4V7O - chains AB and A4 of the 34 polymer chains in the assembly; structure by X-ray diffraction, 3.00 A resolution.

Chain AB:
Name: Proteasome component PRE3
From: Saccharomyces cerevisiae
Notes: EC 3.4.25.1
Reference sequence: P38624 (PSB6_YEAST); residues 1002-1196 here correspond to UniProt positions 21-215 (UniProt number = residue number - 981)
Chain sequence (196 residues; numbered 1001 to 1196; the number before each row is that of its first residue):
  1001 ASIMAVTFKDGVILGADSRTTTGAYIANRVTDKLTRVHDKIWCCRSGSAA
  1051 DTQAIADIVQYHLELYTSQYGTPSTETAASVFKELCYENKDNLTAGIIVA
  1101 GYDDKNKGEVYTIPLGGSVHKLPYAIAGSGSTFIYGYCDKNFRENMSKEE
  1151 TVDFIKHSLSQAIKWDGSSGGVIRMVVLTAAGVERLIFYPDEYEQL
Differences from the reference sequence: expression tag (1001)

Chain A4:
Name: Proteasome component PRE4
From: Saccharomyces cerevisiae
Notes: EC 3.4.25.1
Reference sequence: P30657 (PSB4_YEAST); the author numbering skips numbers that UniProt does not, so the offset changes along the chain: 701-708 = UniProt 34-41; 7001-7225 = UniProt 42-266
Chain sequence (233 residues; numbered 701 to 7225; 6292 numbers in that range are skipped by the numbering (no residue carries them; nothing is unmodelled there); the number before each row is that of its first residue):
   701 TQQPIVTG
  7001 TSVISMKYDNGVIIAADNLGSYGSLLRFNGVERLIPVGDNTVVGISGDIS
  7051 DMQHIERLLKDLVTENAYDNPLADAEEALEPSYIFEYLATVMYQRRSKMN
  7101 PLWNAIIVAGVQSNGDQFLRYVNLLGVTYSSPTLATGFGAHMANPLLRKV
  7151 VDRESDIPKTTVQVAEEAIVNAMRVLYYRDARSSRNFSLAIIDKNTGLTF
  7201 KKNLQVENMKWDFAKDIKGYGTQKI

How chain AB and chain A4 interact:
Contacting residue pairs - 51 pairs, chain AB then chain A4:
  Ala1024(AB) with Arg7179(A4); Ala7181(A4), hydrogen bond (backbone-backbone)
  Tyr1025(AB) with Arg7179(A4)
  Ile1026(AB) with Tyr7178(A4); Arg7179(A4), hydrogen bond (backbone-backbone)
  Ala1027(AB) with Arg7179(A4), hydrogen bond (backbone-side chain)
  Arg1029(AB) with Tyr7178(A4); Arg7179(A4); Lys7210(A4), hydrogen bond (side chain-backbone); Trp7211(A4); Phe7213(A4)
  Val1030(AB) with Phe7213(A4), hydrophobic; Ala7214(A4), hydrophobic; Ile7217(A4)
  Asp1032(AB) with Lys7218(A4); Gly7219(A4), hydrogen bond (side chain-backbone)
  Leu1034(AB) with Gln7223(A4)
  Thr1035(AB) with Tyr7220(A4); Gln7223(A4)
  Arg1036(AB) with Gln7223(A4), hydrogen bond (backbone-side chain); Ile7225(A4)
  Trp1042(AB) with Gln7223(A4); Ile7225(A4)
  Arg1045(AB) with Tyr7220(A4)
  Gln1053(AB) with Tyr7220(A4), hydrogen bond (backbone-side chain)
  Ala1056(AB) with Tyr7220(A4)
  Asp1057(AB) with Tyr7220(A4), hydrogen bond
  Phe1133(AB) with Leu7025(A4), hydrophobic
  Lys1164(AB) with Leu7026(A4)
  Trp1165(AB) with Ser7024(A4); Leu7025(A4); Leu7026(A4), hydrogen bond (backbone-backbone); Arg7027(A4)
  Asp1166(AB) with Ser7024(A4); Leu7026(A4)
  Gly1167(AB) with Ser7024(A4), hydrogen bond (backbone-backbone); Ala7181(A4)
  Val1172(AB) with Trp7211(A4), hydrophobic
  Arg1174(AB) with Ala7214(A4), hydrogen bond (side chain-backbone); Ile7217(A4), hydrogen bond (side chain-backbone)
  Arg1185(AB) with Gln7223(A4); Ile7225(A4), hydrogen bond (side chain-backbone)
  Ile1187(AB) with Ala7214(A4), hydrophobic; Lys7215(A4)
  Tyr1189(AB) with Trp7211(A4); Lys7215(A4)
  Pro1190(AB) with Trp7211(A4)
  Asp1191(AB) with Arg7185(A4), salt bridge; Met7209(A4)
  Glu1194(AB) with Tyr7177(A4), hydrogen bond; Arg7185(A4), salt bridge
Also at the interface, not in a pair above, chain AB (32 interface residues in all): Arg1019, Ile1163, Ser1168, Gly1171
Also at the interface, not in a pair above, chain A4 (28 interface residues in all): Asn7029, Phe7138, Met7142, Asp7180, Arg7182, Asp7212, Thr7222

Summary:
The interface between chain AB and chain A4 involves 32 residues on one side and 28 on the other, with 14
hydrogen bonds and 2 salt bridges. Among the polar pairs are Asp1191(AB)-Arg7185(A4), Glu1194(AB)-Arg7185(A4)
and Ala1027(AB)-Arg7179(A4).
Here chain AB is Proteasome component PRE3 and chain A4 is Proteasome component PRE4, both from Saccharomyces
cerevisiae. Entry 4V7O (Proteasome Activator Complex) was determined by X-ray diffraction.
